7CR1 - chains A and B of the 4 polymer chains in the assembly; structure by electron microscopy, 3.40 A resolution.

[Chain A (and B)]
Protein: Potassium voltage-gated channel subfamily KQT member 2
From: Homo sapiens
Notes: chain B of this document is another copy of the same molecule, construct and numbering; everything in this record applies to it too
UniProtKB: O43526 (KCNQ2_HUMAN); residues 64-702 here = UniProt positions 64-702
Sequence (656 residues; each row starts with the number of its first residue):
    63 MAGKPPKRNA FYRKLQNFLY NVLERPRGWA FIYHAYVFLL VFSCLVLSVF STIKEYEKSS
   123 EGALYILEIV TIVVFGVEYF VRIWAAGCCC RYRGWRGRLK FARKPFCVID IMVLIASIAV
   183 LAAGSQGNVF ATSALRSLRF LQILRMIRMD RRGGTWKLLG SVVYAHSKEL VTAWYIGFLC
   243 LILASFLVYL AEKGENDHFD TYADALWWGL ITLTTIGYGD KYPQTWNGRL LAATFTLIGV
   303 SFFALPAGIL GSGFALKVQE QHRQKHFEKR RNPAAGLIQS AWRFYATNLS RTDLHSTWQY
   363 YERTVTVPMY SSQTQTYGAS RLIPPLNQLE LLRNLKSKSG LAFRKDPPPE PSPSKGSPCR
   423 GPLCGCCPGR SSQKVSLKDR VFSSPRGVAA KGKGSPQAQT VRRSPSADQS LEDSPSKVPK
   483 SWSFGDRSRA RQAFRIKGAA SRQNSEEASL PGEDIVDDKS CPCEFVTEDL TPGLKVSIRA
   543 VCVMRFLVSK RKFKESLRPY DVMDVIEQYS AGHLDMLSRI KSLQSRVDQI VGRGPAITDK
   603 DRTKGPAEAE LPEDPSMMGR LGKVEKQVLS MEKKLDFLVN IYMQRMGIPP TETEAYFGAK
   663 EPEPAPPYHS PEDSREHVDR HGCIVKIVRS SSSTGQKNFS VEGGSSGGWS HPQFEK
Disordered / not traced: 63-69, 185-194, 330-718
Construct notes: initiating methionine (63); expression tag (703-718)
Small-molecule neighbours: ztz240 (GB9; N-(6-chloranylpyridin-3-yl)-4-fluoranyl-benzamide): I134, F137, F168, I171, D172, V175, L176, S179, L206, R207, I209, R210
Reported in the primary citation:
  - binding site for ztz240: F137, I171, D172, R207, I209, R210

[Interface between chain A and chain B]
Residue-residue contacts (53):
  A227(A) - V320(B)
  E231(A) - F316(B)
  E231(A) - A317(B)
  E231(A) - V320(B)
  T234(A) - T217(B)  hydrogen bond (side chain-backbone)
  Y237(A) - M208(B)  hydrogen bond (side chain-backbone)
  Y237(A) - I209(B)
  Y237(A) - T217(B)
  I238(A) - L221(B)  hydrophobic
  F240(A) - L107(B)  hydrophobic
  F240(A) - M208(B)  hydrophobic
  I244(A) - L107(B)  hydrophobic
  I244(A) - I205(B)  hydrophobic
  F248(A) - R201(B)
  L252(A) - R198(B)
  T263(A) - I115(B)
  Y264(A) - V111(B)  hydrophobic
  Y264(A) - R201(B)
  L268(A) - V111(B)  hydrophobic
  W270(A) - Y280(B)  hydrogen bond
  T274(A) - I278(B)
  T274(A) - Y280(B)  hydrogen bond
  T277(A) - T276(B)
  T277(A) - T277(B)
  I278(A) - I278(B)
  G279(A) - I278(B)
  G279(A) - G279(B)
  G279(A) - Y280(B)
  Y280(A) - Y280(B)
  G281(A) - Y280(B)
  Y284(A) - Y280(B)  hydrophobic
  Y284(A) - D282(B)
  R291(A) - D266(B)  salt bridge
  R291(A) - W269(B)
  A295(A) - L272(B)  hydrophobic
  L299(A) - L272(B)  hydrophobic
  L299(A) - F305(B)  hydrophobic
  S303(A) - A309(B)
  F304(A) - L221(B)  hydrophobic
  L307(A) - A309(B)
  L307(A) - L312(B)  hydrophobic
  L307(A) - G313(B)
  L307(A) - F316(B)  hydrophobic
  I311(A) - G313(B)
  I311(A) - F316(B)  hydrophobic
  S314(A) - S314(B)  hydrogen bond
  S314(A) - A317(B)
  G315(A) - A317(B)
  L318(A) - A317(B)
  L318(A) - L318(B)  hydrophobic
  L318(A) - Q321(B)
  E322(A) - Q321(B)  hydrogen bond
  E322(A) - R325(B)  salt bridge
Also at the interface, not in a pair above, chain A (41 interface residues in all): H228, K230, L241, A265, K283, P285, T298, V302, A306, G310
Also at the interface, not in a pair above, chain B (37 interface residues in all): T114, D212, W218, L220, W236, K283, P308

[Summary]
41 residues of chain A face 37 of chain B across their interface, with 6 hydrogen bonds and 2 salt bridges.
Among the polar pairs are R291(A)-D266(B), E322(A)-R325(B) and T234(A)-T217(B). Ligands of chain A: ztz240.
The paper reports a binding site for ztz240 at F137(A), I171(A) and D172(A) among others.
Chain A and chain B are both Potassium voltage-gated channel subfamily KQT member 2 (Homo sapiens); the
structure, human KCNQ2 in complex with ztz240, was determined by electron microscopy, deposited together with
7CR0, 7CR2, 7CR3, 7CR4 and 7CR7.
